Entry 5EEB (X-ray diffraction, 3.04 A resolution); this record covers chains B and D of the 4 polymer chains in the assembly.

Chain B (and D):
Name: Aldehyde dehydrogenase
From: Pyrobaculum ferrireducens
Notes: chain D of this document is another copy of the same molecule, construct and numbering; everything in this record applies to it too
UniProtKB: G7VCG0 (G7VCG0_9CREN); residue numbers follow UniProt; this construct covers 1-491
Sequence (491 residues; numbered 1 to 491; the number before each row is that of its first residue):
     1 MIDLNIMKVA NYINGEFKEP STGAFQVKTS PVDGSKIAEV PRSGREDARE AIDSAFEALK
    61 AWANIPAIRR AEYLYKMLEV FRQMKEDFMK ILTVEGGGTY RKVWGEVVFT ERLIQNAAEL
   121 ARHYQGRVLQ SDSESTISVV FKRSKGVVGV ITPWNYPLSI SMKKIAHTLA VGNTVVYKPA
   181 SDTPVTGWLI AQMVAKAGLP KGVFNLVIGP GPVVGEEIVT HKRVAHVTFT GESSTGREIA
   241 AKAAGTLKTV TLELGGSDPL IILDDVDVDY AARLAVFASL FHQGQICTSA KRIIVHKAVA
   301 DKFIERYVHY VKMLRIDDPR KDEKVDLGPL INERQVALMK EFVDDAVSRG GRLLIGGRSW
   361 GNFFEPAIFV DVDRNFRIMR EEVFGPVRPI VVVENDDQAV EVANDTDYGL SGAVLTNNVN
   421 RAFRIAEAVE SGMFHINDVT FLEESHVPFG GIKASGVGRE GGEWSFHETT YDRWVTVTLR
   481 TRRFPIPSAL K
Not modelled in the structure: 1-6, 491 (chain D: 1-7, 491)
What the authors report for this chain:
  - catalytic residues: Glu253, Cys287 (citing earlier work)

Chain B / chain D interface:
Contacting residue pairs (35):
  Ile68(B) - Arg112(D)
  Tyr75(B) - Tyr75(D)  hydrogen bond
  Tyr75(B) - Gln115(D)
  Tyr75(B) - Glu119(D)
  Arg112(B) - Ile68(D)
  Gln115(B) - Tyr75(D)
  Asn116(B) - Arg122(D)  hydrogen bond
  Asn116(B) - His123(D)
  Glu119(B) - Tyr75(D)  hydrogen bond
  Glu119(B) - Ala118(D)
  Glu119(B) - Glu119(D)
  Glu119(B) - Arg122(D)  salt bridge
  Glu119(B) - His123(D)  salt bridge
  Leu120(B) - His123(D)
  Arg122(B) - Asn116(D)  hydrogen bond
  Arg122(B) - Glu119(D)  salt bridge
  Arg122(B) - Ser445(D)  hydrogen bond
  Arg122(B) - His446(D)  hydrogen bond
  His123(B) - Asn116(D)
  His123(B) - Glu119(D)  salt bridge
  His123(B) - Leu120(D)
  His123(B) - His446(D)
  Gln125(B) - Glu463(D)  hydrogen bond
  Ile137(B) - Phe423(D)  hydrophobic
  Asn420(B) - Leu479(D)
  Phe423(B) - Ile137(D)  hydrophobic
  Phe423(B) - Leu479(D)  hydrophobic
  Arg424(B) - Leu479(D)  hydrogen bond (side chain-backbone)
  Ser445(B) - Arg122(D)  hydrogen bond
  His446(B) - Arg122(D)  hydrogen bond
  Glu463(B) - Gln125(D)
  Val477(B) - Phe423(D)  hydrophobic
  Leu479(B) - Asn420(D)
  Leu479(B) - Phe423(D)  hydrophobic
  Leu479(B) - Arg424(D)
Other interface residues (no listed pair), chain B (22 interface residues in all): Ala118, Val419, Thr478
Other interface residues (no listed pair), chain D (22 interface residues in all): Val419, Val477, Thr478

Summary:
The chain B/chain D interface involves 22 residues from each chain; the contacts include 10 hydrogen bonds and
4 salt bridges. Polar pairs include Glu119(B)-Arg122(D), Glu119(B)-His123(D) and Tyr75(B)-Tyr75(D). From the
paper: catalytic residues Glu253(B) and Cys287(B).
Chain B and chain D are both Aldehyde dehydrogenase (Pyrobaculum ferrireducens); the structure, Apo form of
thermostable aldehyde dehydrogenase from Pyrobaculum sp. 1860, was determined by X-ray diffraction, deposited
together with 5F2C, 5EXF, 5EUY and 5EK6.
